6Z94 - chain A; structure by X-ray diffraction, 1.76 A resolution.

== Chain A ==
Molecule: DUF523 domain-containing protein
Source organism: uncultured bacterium
Reference sequence: A0A2H4Z949 (A0A2H4Z949_9BACT); residues 1-158 here = UniProt positions 1-158
Sequence (166 residues; numbered 1 to 166; the number before each row is that of its first residue):
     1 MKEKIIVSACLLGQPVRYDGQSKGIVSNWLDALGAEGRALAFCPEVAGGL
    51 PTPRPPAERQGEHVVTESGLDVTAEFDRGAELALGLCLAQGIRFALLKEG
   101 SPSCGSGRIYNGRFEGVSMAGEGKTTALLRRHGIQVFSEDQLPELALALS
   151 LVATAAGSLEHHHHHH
Not modelled in the structure: 1-2, 153-166
Sequence notes: expression tag (159-166)
Metal / ion sites: 4Fe-4S cluster Fe: C10, C43, C104 (together with 1,2-ethanediol)
Ligand contacts: 4Fe-4S cluster (SF4): S8, A9, C10, V16, R17, F42, C43, P44, E45, R54, K98, S101, S103, C104
From the paper describing this entry:
  - catalytic residues: E45, S101
  - mutagenesis - E45A, E45Q, S101A, S101C: abolished growth
  - mutagenesis - R17A, R17K, R17M, Y18A, Y18F, Y18L, E45D, K98A, K98L, S103A, S103T: unchanged growth
  - mutagenesis - S101T: unchanged growth in response to 4-thiouracil
  - mutagenesis - S101T: abolished growth in response to 2- thiouracil
  - mutagenesis - S103C: unchanged growth in response to 4- thiouracil
  - mutagenesis - S103C: abolished growth in response to 2-thiouracil

== Summary ==
Ligands of chain A: 4Fe-4S cluster. The 4Fe-4S cluster Fe site is built by C10, C43 and C104. From the paper:
catalytic residues E45 and S101; E45A, E45Q and S101A, among others, abolish growth; 17 substitutions were
tested in all.
Chain A is DUF523 domain-containing protein (uncultured bacterium); the structure, [4Fe-4S]-dependent
thiouracil desulfidase TudS (DUF523Vcz)(S-SAD data), was determined by X-ray diffraction together with 6Z92,
6Z93, 6Z96 and 6ZW9 from the same study.
